8Y1K - chains F and J of the 10 polymer chains in the assembly; structure by electron microscopy, 3.10 A resolution.

[Chain F]
Protein: TdpA
Source organism: Thermus antranikianii DSM 12462
Chain sequence (586 residues; numbered 1 to 586; the number before each row is that of its first residue):
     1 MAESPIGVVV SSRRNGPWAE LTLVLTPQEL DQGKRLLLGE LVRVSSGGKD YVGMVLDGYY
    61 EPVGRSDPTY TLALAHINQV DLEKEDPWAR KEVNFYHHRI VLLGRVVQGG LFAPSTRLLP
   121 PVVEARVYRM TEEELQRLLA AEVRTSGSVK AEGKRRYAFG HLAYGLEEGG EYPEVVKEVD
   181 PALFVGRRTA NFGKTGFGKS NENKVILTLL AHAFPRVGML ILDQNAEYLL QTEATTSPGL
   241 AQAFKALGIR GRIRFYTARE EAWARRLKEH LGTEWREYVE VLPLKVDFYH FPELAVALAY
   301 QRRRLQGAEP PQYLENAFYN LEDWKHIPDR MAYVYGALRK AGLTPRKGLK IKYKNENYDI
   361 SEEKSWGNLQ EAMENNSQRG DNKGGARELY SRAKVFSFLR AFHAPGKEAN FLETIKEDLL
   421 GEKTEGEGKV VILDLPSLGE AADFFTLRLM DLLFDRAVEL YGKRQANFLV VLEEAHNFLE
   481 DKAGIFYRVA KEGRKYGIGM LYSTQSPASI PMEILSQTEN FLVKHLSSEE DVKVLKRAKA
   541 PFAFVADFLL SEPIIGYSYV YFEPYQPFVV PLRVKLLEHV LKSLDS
Not modelled in the structure: 1-2, 142-156, 374-382
Residues lining bound ligands: AMP-PNP (ANP; phosphoaminophosphonic acid-adenylate ester): Lys194, Thr195, Gly196, Phe197, Gly198, Lys199, Ser200, Asn201, Thr235, Thr236, Gln505, Ile555, Gly556, Val574, Lys575, Leu576

[Chain J]
Molecule: 12-nt DNA strand
Sequence (12 nucleotides; numbered 8 to 19; the number before each row is that of its first residue):
     8 TTGCAAAAGG GC

[How chain F and chain J interact]
Pairs across the interface - 9 pairs, chain F then chain J:
  Arg303(F) - DA14(J)  salt bridge to the phosphate
  Pro311(F) - DA13(J)  phosphate contact
  Gln312(F) - DA12(J)  phosphate contact
  Gln312(F) - DA13(J)  hydrogen bond to the phosphate
  Tyr313(F) - DA13(J)  hydrogen bond to the phosphate
  Tyr313(F) - DA14(J)  hydrogen bond to the phosphate
  Arg392(F) - DA13(J)  hydrogen bond to the sugar
  Lys394(F) - DA14(J)  hydrogen bond to the phosphate
  Lys394(F) - DA15(J)  salt bridge to the phosphate
Also at the interface, not in a pair above, chain F (7 interface residues in all): Glu388

[Summary]
7 residues of chain F and 4 residues of chain J are in contact, with 5 hydrogen bonds and 2 salt bridges.
Among the polar pairs are Arg392(F)-DA13(J), Gln312(F)-DA13(J) and Tyr313(F)-DA13(J). Ligands of chain F:
AMP-PNP.
Here chain F is TdpA (Thermus antranikianii DSM 12462) and chain J is a 12-nt DNA strand. Entry 8Y1K (The
cryo-EM structure of TdpAB in complex with AMPPNP and PT-DNA) was determined by electron microscopy (same
publication as 8WET and 8WFD).
